Entry 7YOT (electron microscopy, 3.00 A resolution); this record covers chains C and B of the 5 polymer chains in the assembly.

Chain C (and B):
Molecule: NDV P protein
Organism: Avian orthoavulavirus 1
Notes: chain B of this document is another copy of the same molecule, construct and numbering; everything in this record applies to it too
UniProt: A0A0S2UXI9 (A0A0S2UXI9_9MONO); numbering as in UniProt (aligned over 1-399)
Sequence (399 residues; row label = number of the first residue in the row):
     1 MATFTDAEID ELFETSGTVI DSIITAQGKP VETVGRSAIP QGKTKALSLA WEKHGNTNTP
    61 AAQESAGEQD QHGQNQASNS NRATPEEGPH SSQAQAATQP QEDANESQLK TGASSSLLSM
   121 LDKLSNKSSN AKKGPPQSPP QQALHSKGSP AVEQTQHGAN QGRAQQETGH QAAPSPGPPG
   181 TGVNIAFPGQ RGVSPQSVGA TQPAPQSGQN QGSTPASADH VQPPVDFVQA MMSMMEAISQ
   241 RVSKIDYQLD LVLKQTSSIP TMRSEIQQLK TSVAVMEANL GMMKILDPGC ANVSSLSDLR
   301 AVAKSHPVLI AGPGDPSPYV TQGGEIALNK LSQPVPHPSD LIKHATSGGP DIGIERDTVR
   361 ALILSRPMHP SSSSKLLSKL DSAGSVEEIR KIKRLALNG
Not modelled in the structure: 1-263, 306-399 (chain B: 1-267, 302-399)

Interface between chain C and chain B:
Pairs across the interface - 10 pairs, chain C then chain B:
  L269(C) - L269(B)  hydrophobic
  M276(C) - S272(B)
  M276(C) - V275(B)  hydrophobic
  M276(C) - M276(B)  hydrophobic
  M276(C) - L280(B)  hydrophobic
  N279(C) - L280(B)
  L280(C) - N279(B)
  M283(C) - N279(B)
  M283(C) - M283(B)  hydrophobic
  L286(C) - I285(B)  hydrophobic
Interface residues without a listed pair, chain C (9 interface residues in all): E265, S272, V273
Interface residues without a listed pair, chain B (9 interface residues in all): Q268

Overview:
Chain C and chain B each contribute 9 residues to their interface.
Both chains are NDV P protein (Avian orthoavulavirus 1). Entry 7YOT (Cryo-EM structure of RNA polymerase in
complex with P protein tetramer of Newcastle disease virus) was determined by electron microscopy (same
publication as 7YOU and 7YOV).
